Entry 1W2G (X-ray diffraction, 2.10 A resolution); this record covers chains A and B.

[Chain A (and B)]
Molecule: Thymidylate kinase tmk
From: Mycobacterium tuberculosis
Notes: EC 2.7.4.9; chain B of this document is another copy of the same molecule, construct and numbering; everything in this record applies to it too
UniProt: O05891 (O05891); residues 1-214 here = UniProt positions 1-214
Amino-acid sequence (214 residues; row label = number of the first residue in the row):
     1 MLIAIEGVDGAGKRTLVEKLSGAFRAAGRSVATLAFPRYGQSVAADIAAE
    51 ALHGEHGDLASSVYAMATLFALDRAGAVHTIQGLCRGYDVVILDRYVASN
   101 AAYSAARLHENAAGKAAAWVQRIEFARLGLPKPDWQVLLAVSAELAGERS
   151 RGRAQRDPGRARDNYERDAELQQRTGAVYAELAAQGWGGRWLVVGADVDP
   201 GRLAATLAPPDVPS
Disordered / not traced: 150-161, 210-214 (chain B: 157-160, 210-214)
Residues lining bound ligands: thymidine (THM): Phe36, Pro37, Tyr39, Leu52, Phe70, Arg74, Arg95, Tyr96, Ser99, Asn100, Tyr103, Asp163, Tyr165

[Chain A / chain B interface]
Pairs across the interface (30):
  Val43(A) with Leu72(B), hydrophobic; Leu128(B), hydrophobic
  Asp46(A) with Arg127(B)
  Glu50(A) with Arg127(B), salt bridge
  His56(A) with Tyr64(B); Trp119(B), hydrogen bond; Ile123(B)
  Gly57(A) with Tyr64(B)
  Asp58(A) with Ser62(B), hydrogen bond; Val63(B), hydrogen bond (side chain-backbone); Tyr64(B), hydrogen bond (side chain-backbone)
  Leu59(A) with Ser62(B); Tyr64(B); Ala65(B), hydrophobic; Thr68(B)
  Ser62(A) with Asp58(B), hydrogen bond; Leu59(B); Ser62(B)
  Val63(A) with Asp58(B), hydrogen bond (backbone-side chain)
  Tyr64(A) with His56(B); Gly57(B); Asp58(B), hydrogen bond (backbone-side chain)
  Ala65(A) with Ala65(B), hydrophobic
  Thr68(A) with Leu69(B)
  Leu69(A) with Leu72(B), hydrophobic
  Trp119(A) with His56(B), hydrogen bond
  Arg127(A) with Asp46(B); Glu50(B), salt bridge; His56(B)
  Leu128(A) with Val43(B), hydrophobic
Other interface residues (no listed pair), chain A (20 interface residues in all): Ile47, Ser61, Leu72, Ile123
Other interface residues (no listed pair), chain B (21 interface residues in all): Ala44, Ile47, Ser61

[In short]
The interface between chain A and chain B involves 20 residues on one side and 21 on the other; the contacts
include 8 hydrogen bonds and 2 salt bridges. Among the polar pairs are Glu50(A)-Arg127(B), His56(A)-Trp119(B)
and Asp58(A)-Ser62(B). Bound to chain A: thymidine.
Chain A and chain B are both Thymidylate kinase tmk (Mycobacterium tuberculosis); the structure, Crystal
Structure Of Mycobacterium Tuberculosis Thymidylate Kinase Complexed With Deoxythymidine (dT) (2.1 A
Resolution), was determined by X-ray diffraction together with 1W2H from the same study.
